8P63 - chains 4 and 6 of the 14 polymer chains in the assembly; structure by electron microscopy, 3.70 A resolution.

== Chain 4 ==
Protein: DNA replication licensing factor MCM4
From: Saccharomyces cerevisiae
Notes: EC 3.6.4.12
Reference sequence: P30665 (MCM4_YEAST); residues 1-933 here = UniProt positions 1-933
Amino-acid sequence (933 residues; numbered 1 to 933; the number before each row is that of its first residue):
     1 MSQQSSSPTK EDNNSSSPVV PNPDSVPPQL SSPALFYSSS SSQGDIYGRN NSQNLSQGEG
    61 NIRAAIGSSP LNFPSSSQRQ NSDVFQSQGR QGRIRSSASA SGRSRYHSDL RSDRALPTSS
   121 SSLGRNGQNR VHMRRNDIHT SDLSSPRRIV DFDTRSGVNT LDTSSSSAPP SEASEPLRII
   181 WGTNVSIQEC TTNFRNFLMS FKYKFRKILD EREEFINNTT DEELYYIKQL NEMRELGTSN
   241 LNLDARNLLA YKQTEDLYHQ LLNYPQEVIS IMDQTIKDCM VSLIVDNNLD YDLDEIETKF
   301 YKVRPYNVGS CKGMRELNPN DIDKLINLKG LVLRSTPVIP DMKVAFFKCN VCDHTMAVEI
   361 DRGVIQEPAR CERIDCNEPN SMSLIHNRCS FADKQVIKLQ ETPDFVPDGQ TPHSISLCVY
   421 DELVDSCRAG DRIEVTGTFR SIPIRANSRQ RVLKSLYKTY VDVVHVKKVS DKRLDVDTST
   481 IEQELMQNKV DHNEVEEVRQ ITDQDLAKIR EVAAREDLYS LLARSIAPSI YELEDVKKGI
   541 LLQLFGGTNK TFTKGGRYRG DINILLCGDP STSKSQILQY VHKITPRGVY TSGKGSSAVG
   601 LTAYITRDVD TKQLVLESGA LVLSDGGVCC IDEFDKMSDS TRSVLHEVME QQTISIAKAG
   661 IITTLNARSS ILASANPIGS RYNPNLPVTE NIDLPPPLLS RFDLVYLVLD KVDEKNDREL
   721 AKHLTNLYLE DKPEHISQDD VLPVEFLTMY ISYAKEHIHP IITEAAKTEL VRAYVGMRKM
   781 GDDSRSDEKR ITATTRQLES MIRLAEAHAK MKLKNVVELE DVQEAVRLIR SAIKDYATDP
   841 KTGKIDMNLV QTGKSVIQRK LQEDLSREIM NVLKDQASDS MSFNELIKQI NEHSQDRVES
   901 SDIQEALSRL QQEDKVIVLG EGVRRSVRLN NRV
Unresolved in the structure: 1-182, 213-222, 286-291, 470-503, 594-599, 730-740, 842-933
Ion coordination: Zn2+: Cys349, Cys352, Cys376
Small-molecule neighbours:
  - ADP (adenosine-5'-diphosphate), molecule 1: Asp569, Pro570, Ser571, Thr572, Ser573, Lys574, Ser575, Glu633, Asn676, Leu720, Leu724
  - ADP, molecule 2: Glu650, Arg701, Thr795, Arg796, Glu799

== Chain 6 ==
Protein: DNA replication licensing factor MCM6
From: Saccharomyces cerevisiae
Notes: EC 3.6.4.12
Reference sequence: P53091 (MCM6_YEAST); residue numbers follow UniProt; this construct covers 1-1017
Amino-acid sequence (1017 residues; row label = number of the first residue in the row):
     1 MSSPFPADTP SSNRPSNSSP PPSSIGAGFG SSSGLDSQIG SRLHFPSSSQ PHVSNSQTGP
    61 FVNDSTQFSS QRLQTDGSAT NDMEGNEPAR SFKSRALNHV KKVDDVTGEK VREAFEQFLE
   121 DFSVQSTDTG EVEKVYRAQI EFMKIYDLNT IYIDYQHLSM RENGALAMAI SEQYYRFLPF
   181 LQKGLRRVVR KYAPELLNTS DSLKRSEGDE GQADEDEQQD DDMNGSSLPR DSGSSAAPGN
   241 GTSAMATRSI TTSTSPEQTE RVFQISFFNL PTVHRIRDIR SEKIGSLLSI SGTVTRTSEV
   301 RPELYKASFT CDMCRAIVDN VEQSFKYTEP TFCPNPSCEN RAFWTLNVTR SRFLDWQKVR
   361 IQENANEIPT GSMPRTLDVI LRGDSVERAK PGDRCKFTGV EIVVPDVTQL GLPGVKPSST
   421 LDTRGISKTT EGLNSGVTGL RSLGVRDLTY KISFLACHVI SIGSNIGASS PDANSNNRET
   481 ELQMAANLQA NNVYQDNERD QEVFLNSLSS DEINELKEMV KDEHIYDKLV RSIAPAVFGH
   541 EAVKKGILLQ MLGGVHKSTV EGIKLRGDIN ICVVGDPSTS KSQFLKYVVG FAPRSVYTSG
   601 KASSAAGLTA AVVRDEEGGD YTIEAGALML ADNGICCIDE FDKMDISDQV AIHEAMEQQT
   661 ISIAKAGIHA TLNARTSILA AANPVGGRYN RKLSLRGNLN MTAPIMSRFD LFFVILDDCN
   721 EKIDTELASH IVDLHMKRDE AIEPPFSAEQ LRRYIKYART FKPILTKEAR SYLVEKYKEL
   781 RKDDAQGFSR SSYRITVRQL ESMIRLSEAI ARANCVDEIT PSFIAEAYDL LRQSIIRVDV
   841 DDVEMDEEFD NIESQSHAAS GNNDDNDDGT GSGVITSEPP ADIEEGQSEA TARPGTSEKK
   901 KTTVTYDKYV SMMNMIVRKI AEVDREGAEE LTAVDIVDWY LLQKENDLGS LAEYWEERRL
   961 AFKVIKRLVK DRILMEIHGT RHNLRDLENE ENENNKTVYV IHPNCEVLDQ LEPQDSS
Unresolved in the structure: 1-96, 199-259, 417-427, 464-499, 841-1017
Ion coordination: Zn2+: Cys311, Cys314, Cys333, Cys338
Small-molecule neighbours:
  - ADP (adenosine-5'-diphosphate): Ala536, Val537, Phe538, Pro577, Ser578, Thr579, Ser580, Lys581, Ser582, Gln583, Leu727, His730, Ile731
  - ATP (adenosine-5'-triphosphate): Leu565, Glu657, Gln658, Arg708, Val797, Arg798, Glu801

== How chain 4 and chain 6 interact ==
Pairs across the interface (101):
  Arg334(4) - Lys428(6)
  Val338(4) - Lys451(6)
  Val338(4) - Ile452(6)  hydrophobic
  Ile339(4) - Asn434(6)
  Pro340(4) - Ser435(6)
  Pro340(4) - Ile452(6)  hydrophobic
  Asp341(4) - Ser435(6)  hydrogen bond
  Met342(4) - Val437(6)  hydrophobic
  Val351(4) - Lys102(6)
  Cys352(4) - Lys102(6)
  Cys352(4) - Val103(6)  hydrogen bond (backbone-backbone)
  Asp353(4) - Lys102(6)
  Asp353(4) - Val103(6)
  His354(4) - Val103(6)
  Gly363(4) - Val437(6)
  Val364(4) - Thr438(6)
  Ile365(4) - Val437(6)  hydrophobic
  Ile365(4) - Thr438(6)  hydrogen bond (backbone-backbone)
  Ile365(4) - Gly439(6)
  Ile365(4) - Leu440(6)  hydrophobic
  Glu367(4) - Gly439(6)
  Ala369(4) - Arg441(6)  hydrogen bond (backbone-side chain)
  Arg373(4) - Val100(6)
  Arg373(4) - Lys101(6)
  Arg373(4) - Val103(6)
  Asp375(4) - Asn98(6)  hydrogen bond (backbone-side chain)
  Asp375(4) - Val100(6)
  Pro379(4) - Arg441(6)  hydrogen bond (backbone-side chain)
  Asn380(4) - Arg441(6)  hydrogen bond
  His386(4) - Pro405(6)
  His386(4) - Leu448(6)
  His386(4) - Tyr450(6)  hydrogen bond
  Asn387(4) - Tyr175(6)
  Asn387(4) - Phe325(6)
  Asn387(4) - Ile402(6)
  Asn387(4) - Val403(6)  hydrogen bond (side chain-backbone)
  Arg388(4) - Arg176(6)
  Phe391(4) - Ser281(6)
  Phe391(4) - Ile284(6)  hydrophobic
  Ala392(4) - Ser281(6)
  Asp393(4) - Arg280(6)
  Asp393(4) - Ser281(6)
  Lys394(4) - Leu433(6)  hydrogen bond (side chain-backbone)
  Lys394(4) - Ser435(6)
  Val396(4) - Glu431(6)
  Lys398(4) - Glu431(6)  salt bridge
  Ser416(4) - Glu431(6)  hydrogen bond
  Ser416(4) - Leu433(6)
  Val424(4) - Arg280(6)
  Asp425(4) - Arg277(6)  salt bridge
  Asp425(4) - Arg280(6)
  Asp425(4) - Arg375(6)  salt bridge
  Ile442(4) - Leu433(6)  hydrophobic
  Arg445(4) - Val445(6)  hydrogen bond (side chain-backbone)
  Arg445(4) - Asp447(6)  salt bridge
  Lys458(4) - Glu431(6)
  Tyr460(4) - Leu433(6)  hydrophobic
  Lys550(4) - His735(6)  hydrogen bond (side chain-backbone)
  Phe552(4) - Asp739(6)
  Phe552(4) - Glu740(6)
  Thr553(4) - Glu740(6)  hydrogen bond
  Lys554(4) - Glu740(6)  hydrogen bond (side chain-backbone)
  Lys554(4) - Ala741(6)
  Lys554(4) - Ile742(6)  hydrogen bond (side chain-backbone)
  Tyr558(4) - Leu734(6)
  Tyr558(4) - His735(6)
  Asp610(4) - Lys428(6)  salt bridge
  Gln613(4) - Arg296(6)  hydrogen bond
  Gln613(4) - Arg360(6)  hydrogen bond
  Leu614(4) - Arg296(6)
  Leu614(4) - Arg360(6)  hydrogen bond (backbone-side chain)
  Val615(4) - Gln362(6)
  Leu616(4) - Gln362(6)
  Ser640(4) - Ser603(6)  hydrogen bond (backbone-side chain)
  Ser643(4) - Lys601(6)  hydrogen bond (side chain-backbone)
  Ser643(4) - Ser603(6)
  Val644(4) - Ser603(6)
  Glu647(4) - Tyr597(6)
  Glu650(4) - Lys586(6)  hydrogen bond (backbone-side chain)
  Gln651(4) - Tyr597(6)
  Gly660(4) - Pro391(6)
  Ile661(4) - Thr295(6)
  Ile661(4) - Gly392(6)
  Thr663(4) - Gly392(6)  hydrogen bond (side chain-backbone)
  Ile762(4) - Met736(6)
  Lys767(4) - Val732(6)
  Lys767(4) - Asp733(6)  salt bridge
  Lys767(4) - Lys737(6)
  Val775(4) - Thr725(6)
  Arg778(4) - Asp717(6)  salt bridge
  Arg778(4) - Asp718(6)  hydrogen bond (side chain-backbone)
  Arg778(4) - Cys719(6)
  Arg778(4) - Asp724(6)  salt bridge
  Lys779(4) - Glu721(6)
  Glu788(4) - Arg691(6)  salt bridge
  Ile791(4) - Arg688(6)
  Thr795(4) - Ser578(6)
  Thr795(4) - Leu727(6)
  Thr795(4) - Ile731(6)
  Leu798(4) - Ile731(6)  hydrophobic
  Ile802(4) - His735(6)
Interface residues without a listed pair, chain 4 (86 interface residues in all): Ser335, Thr336, Pro337, Phe347, Cys376, Gln395, Asp421, Arg428, Ala429, Ser448, Arg449, Arg451, Gly555, Thr611, Leu623, Ile662, Ile761, Thr763, Glu764, Val771, Tyr774, Asp782
Interface residues without a listed pair, chain 6 (77 interface residues in all): Ile279, Glu282, Pro369, Thr370, Ser372, Pro374, Arg446, Pro535, Ala536, Ser599, Leu630, Ala728, Glu743, Pro744

== In short ==
86 residues of chain 4 and 77 residues of chain 6 are in contact; the contacts include 24 hydrogen bonds and 9
salt bridges. Among the polar pairs are Lys398(4)-Glu431(6), Asp425(4)-Arg277(6) and Asp425(4)-Arg375(6). One
ADP molecule is bound between chain 4 and chain 6.
Chain 4 is DNA replication licensing factor MCM4 and chain 6 is DNA replication licensing factor MCM6, both
from Saccharomyces cerevisiae; the structure, S. cerevisiae consensus-sCMGE on ssDNA after DNA replication
initiation, was determined by electron microscopy, deposited together with 8P5E and 8P62.
